PDB entry 8EZA | electron microscopy, 4.39 A resolution (low resolution: residue-level contacts below are approximate; hydrogen-bond / salt-bridge calls are withheld) | chains J and L of the 22 polymer chains in the assembly

Chain J:
Protein: X-ray repair cross-complementing protein 6
Source organism: Homo sapiens
UniProtKB: P12956 (XRCC6_HUMAN); numbering as in UniProt (aligned over 1-609)
Chain sequence (609 residues; each row starts with the number of its first residue):
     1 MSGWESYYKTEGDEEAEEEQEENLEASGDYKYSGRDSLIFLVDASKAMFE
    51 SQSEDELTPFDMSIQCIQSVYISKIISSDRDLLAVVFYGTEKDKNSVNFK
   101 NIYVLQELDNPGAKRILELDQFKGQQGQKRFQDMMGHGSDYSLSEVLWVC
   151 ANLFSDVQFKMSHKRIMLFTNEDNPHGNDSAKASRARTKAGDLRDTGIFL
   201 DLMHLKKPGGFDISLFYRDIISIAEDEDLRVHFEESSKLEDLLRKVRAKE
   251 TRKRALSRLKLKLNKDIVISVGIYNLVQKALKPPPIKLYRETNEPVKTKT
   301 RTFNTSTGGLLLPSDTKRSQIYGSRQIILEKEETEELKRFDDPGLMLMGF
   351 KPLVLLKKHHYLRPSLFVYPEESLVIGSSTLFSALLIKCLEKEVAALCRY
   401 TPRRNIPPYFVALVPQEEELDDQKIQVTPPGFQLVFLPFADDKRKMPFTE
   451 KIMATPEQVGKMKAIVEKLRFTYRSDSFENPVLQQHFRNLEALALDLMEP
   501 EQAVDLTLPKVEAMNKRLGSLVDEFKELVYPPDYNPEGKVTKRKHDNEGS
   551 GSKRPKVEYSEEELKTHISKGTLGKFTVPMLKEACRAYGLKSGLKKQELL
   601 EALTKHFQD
Unresolved in the structure: 1-29, 223-230, 535-609
Curated features (UniProtKB/Swiss-Prot):
  - region: V578 to E583 (Interaction with BAX)
  - active site: K31 (Schiff-base intermediate with DNA)
  - modified residue: S2 (N-acetylserine), S6 (Phosphoserine), S27 (Phosphoserine), K31 (N6-acetyllysine), S51 (Phosphoserine), S306 (Phosphoserine), K317 (N6-acetyllysine), K331 (N6-acetyllysine), K338 (N6-acetyllysine), T455 (Phosphothreonine), K461 (N6-acetyllysine), S477 (Phosphoserine), S520 (Phosphoserine), K539 (N6-acetyllysine), K542 (N6-acetyllysine), K544 (N6-acetyllysine), S550 (Phosphoserine), K553 (N6-acetyllysine), K556 (N6-acetyllysine), S560 (Phosphoserine) and 1 more in UniProt
  - cross-link (Glycyl lysine isopeptide (Lys-Gly)): K287 (interchain with G-Cter in SUMO2), K317 (interchain with G-Cter in SUMO2), K556 (interchain with G-Cter in SUMO2)

Chain L:
Protein: DNA-dependent protein kinase catalytic subunit
Source organism: Homo sapiens
UniProtKB: P78527 (PRKDC_HUMAN); residues 1-4128 here = UniProt positions 1-4128
Chain sequence (4128 residues; numbered 1 to 4128; the number before each row is that of its first residue):
     1 MAGSGAGVRCSLLRLQETLSAADRCGAALAGHQLIRGLGQECVLSSSPAV
    51 LALQTSLVFSRDFGLLVFVRKSLNSIEFRECREEILKFLCIFLEKMGQKI
   101 APYSVEIKNTCTSVYTKDRAAKCKIPALDLLIKLLQTFRSSRLMDEFKIG
   151 ELFSKFYGELALKKKIPDTVLEKVYELLGLLGEVHPSEMINNAENLFRAF
   201 LGELKTQMTSAVREPKLPVLAGCLKGLSSLLCNFTKSMEEDPQTSREIFN
   251 FVLKAIRPQIDLKRYAVPSAGLRLFALHASQFSTCLLDNYVSLFEVLLKW
   301 CAHTNVELKKAALSALESFLKQVSNMVAKNAEMHKNKLQYFMEQFYGIIR
   351 NVDSNNKELSIAIRGYGLFAGPCKVINAKDVDFMYVELIQRCKQMFLTQT
   401 DTGDDRVYQMPSFLQSVASVLLYLDTVPEVYTPVLEHLVVMQIDSFPQYS
   451 PKMQLVCCRAIVKVFLALAAKGPVLRNCISTVVHQGLIRICSKPVVLPKG
   501 PESESEDHRASGEVRTGKWKVPTYKDYVDLFRHLLSSDQMMDSILADEAF
   551 FSVNSSSESLNHLLYDEFVKSVLKIVEKLDLTLEIQTVGEQENGDEAPGV
   601 WMIPTSDPAANLHPAKPKDFSAFINLVEFCREILPEKQAEFFEPWVYSFS
   651 YELILQSTRLPLISGFYKLLSITVRNAKKIKYFEGVSPKSLKHSPEDPEK
   701 YSCFALFVKFGKEVAVKMKQYKDELLASCLTFLLSLPHNIIELDVRAYVP
   751 ALQMAFKLGLSYTPLAEVGLNALEEWSIYIDRHVMQPYYKDILPCLDGYL
   801 KTSALSDETKNNWEVSALSRAAQKGFNKVVLKHLKKTKNLSSNEAISLEE
   851 IRIRVVQMLGSLGGQINKNLLTVTSSDEMMKSYVAWDREKRLSFAVPFRE
   901 MKPVIFLDVFLPRVTELALTASDRQTKVAACELLHSMVMFMLGKATQMPE
   951 GGQGAPPMYQLYKRTFPVLLRLACDVDQVTRQLYEPLVMQLIHWFTNNKK
  1001 FESQDTVALLEAILDGIVDPVDSTLRDFCGRCIREFLKWSIKQITPQQQE
  1051 KSPVNTKSLFKRLYSLALHPNAFKRLGASLAFNNIYREFREEESLVEQFV
  1101 FEALVIYMESLALAHADEKSLGTIQQCCDAIDHLCRIIEKKHVSLNKAKK
  1151 RRLPRGFPPSASLCLLDLVKWLLAHCGRPQTECRHKSIELFYKFVPLLPG
  1201 NRSPNLWLKDVLKEEGVSFLINTFEGGGCGQPSGILAQPTLLYLRGPFSL
  1251 QATLCWLDLLLAALECYNTFIGERTVGALQVLGTEAQSSLLKAVAFFLES
  1301 IAMHDIIAAEKCFGTGAAGNRTSPQEGERYNYSKCTVVVRIMEFTTTLLN
  1351 TSPEGWKLLKKDLCNTHLMRVLVQTLCEPASIGFNIGDVQVMAHLPDVCV
  1401 NLMKALKMSPYKDILETHLREKITAQSIEELCAVNLYGPDAQVDRSRLAA
  1451 VVSACKQLHRAGLLHNILPSQSTDLHHSVGTELLSLVYKGIAPGDERQCL
  1501 PSLDLSCKQLASGLLELAFAFGGLCERLVSLLLNPAVLSTASLGSSQGSV
  1551 IHFSHGEYFYSLFSETINTELLKNLDLAVLELMQSSVDNTKMVSAVLNGM
  1601 LDQSFRERANQKHQGLKLATTILQHWKKCDSWWAKDSPLETKMAVLALLA
  1651 KILQIDSSVSFNTSHGSFPEVFTTYISLLADTKLDLHLKGQAVTLLPFFT
  1701 SLTGGSLEELRRVLEQLIVAHFPMQSREFPPGTPRFNNYVDCMKKFLDAL
  1751 ELSQSPMLLELMTEVLCREQQHVMEELFQSSFRRIARRGSCVTQVGLLES
  1801 VYEMFRKDDPRLSFTRQSFVDRSLLTLLWHCSLDALREFFSTIVVDAIDV
  1851 LKSRFTKLNESTFDTQITKKMGYYKILDVMYSRLPKDDVHAKESKINQVF
  1901 HGSCITEGNELTKTLIKLCYDAFTENMAGENQLLERRRLYHCAAYNCAIS
  1951 VICCVFNELKFYQGFLFSEKPEKNLLIFENLIDLKRRYNFPVEVEVPMER
  2001 KKKYIEIRKEAREAANGDSDGPSYMSSLSYLADSTLSEEMSQFDFSTGVQ
  2051 SYSYSSQDPRPATGRFRRREQRDPTVHDDVLELEMDELNRHECMAPLTAL
  2101 VKHMHRSLGPPQGEEDSVPRDLPSWMKFLHGKLGNPIVPLNIRLFLAKLV
  2151 INTEEVFRPYAKHWLSPLLQLAASENNGGEGIHYMVVEIVATILSWTGLA
  2201 TPTGVPKDEVLANRLLNFLMKHVFHPKRAVFRHNLEIIKTLVECWKDCLS
  2251 IPYRLIFEKFSGKDPNSKDNSVGIQLLGIVMANDLPPYDPQCGIQSSEYF
  2301 QALVNNMSFVRYKEVYAAAAEVLGLILRYVMERKNILEESLCELVAKQLK
  2351 QHQNTMEDKFIVCLNKVTKSFPPLADRFMNAVFFLLPKFHGVLKTLCLEV
  2401 VLCRVEGMTELYFQLKSKDFVQVMRHRDDERQKVCLDIIYKMMPKLKPVE
  2451 LRELLNPVVEFVSHPSTTCREQMYNILMWIHDNYRDPESETDNDSQEIFK
  2501 LAKDVLIQGLIDENPGLQLIIRNFWSHETRLPSNTLDRLLALNSLYSPKI
  2551 EVHFLSLATNFLLEMTSMSPDYPNPMFEHPLSECEFQEYTIDSDWRFRST
  2601 VLTPMFVETQASQGTLQTRTQEGSLSARWPVAGQIRATQQQHDFTLTQTA
  2651 DGRSSFDWLTGSSTDPLVDHTSPSSDSLLFAHKRSERLQRAPLKSVGPDF
  2701 GKKRLGLPGDEVDNKVKGAAGRTDLLRLRRRFMRDQEKLSLMYARKGVAE
  2751 QKREKEIKSELKMKQDAQVVLYRSYRHGDLPDIQIKHSSLITPLQAVAQR
  2801 DPIIAKQLFSSLFSGILKEMDKFKTLSEKNNITQKLLQDFNRFLNTTFSF
  2851 FPPFVSCIQDISCQHAALLSLDPAAVSAGCLASLQQPVGIRLLEEALLRL
  2901 LPAELPAKRVRGKARLPPDVLRWVELAKLYRSIGEYDVLRGIFTSEIGTK
  2951 QITQSALLAEARSDYSEAAKQYDEALNKQDWVDGEPTEAEKDFWELASLD
  3001 CYNHLAEWKSLEYCSTASIDSENPPDLNKIWSEPFYQETYLPYMIRSKLK
  3051 LLLQGEADQSLLTFIDKAMHGELQKAILELHYSQELSLLYLLQDDVDRAK
  3101 YYIQNGIQSFMQNYSSIDVLLHQSRLTKLQSVQALTEIQEFISFISKQGN
  3151 LSSQVPLKRLLNTWTNRYPDAKMDPMNIWDDIITNRCFFLSKIEEKLTPL
  3201 PEDNSMNVDQDGDPSDRMEVQEQEEDISSLIRSCKFSMKMKMIDSARKQN
  3251 NFSLAMKLLKELHKESKTRDDWLVSWVQSYCRLSHCRSRSQGCSEQVLTV
  3301 LKTVSLLDENNVSSYLSKNILAFRDQNILLGTTYRIIANALSSEPACLAE
  3351 IEEDKARRILELSGSSSEDSEKVIAGLYQRAFQHLSEAVQAAEEEAQPPS
  3401 WSCGPAAGVIDAYMTLADFCDQQLRKEEENASVIDSAELQAYPALVVEKM
  3451 LKALKLNSNEARLKFPRLLQIIERYPEETLSLMTKEISSVPCWQFISWIS
  3501 HMVALLDKDQAVAVQHSVEEITDNYPQAIVYPFIISSESYSFKDTSTGHK
  3551 NKEFVARIKSKLDQGGVIQDFINALDQLSNPELLFKDWSNDVRAELAKTP
  3601 VNKKNIEKMYERMYAALGDPKAPGLGAFRRKFIQTFGKEFDKHFGKGGSK
  3651 LLRMKLSDFNDITNMLLLKMNKDSKPPGNLKECSPWMSDFKVEFLRNELE
  3701 IPGQYDGRGKPLPEYHVRIAGFDERVTVMASLRRPKRIIIRGHDEREHPF
  3751 LVKGGEDLRQDQRVEQLFQVMNGILAQDSACSQRALQLRTYSVVPMTSRL
  3801 GLIEWLENTVTLKDLLLNTMSQEEKAAYLSDPRAPPCEYKDWLTKMSGKH
  3851 DVGAYMLMYKGANRTETVTSFRKRESKVPADLLKRAFVRMSTSPEAFLAL
  3901 RSHFASSHALICISHWILGIGDRHLNNFMVAMETGGVIGIDFGHAFGSAT
  3951 QFLPVPELMPFRLTRQFINLMLPMKETGLMYSIMVHALRAFRSDPGLLTN
  4001 TMDVFVKEPSFDWKNFEQKMLKKGGSWIQEINVAEKNWYPRQKICYAKRK
  4051 LAGANPAVITCDELLLGHEKAPAFRDYVAVARGSKDHNIRAQEPESGLSE
  4101 ETQVKCLMDQATDPNILGRTWEGWEPWM
Unresolved in the structure: 1-5, 498-521, 544-556, 586-608, 687-697, 806-813, 839-843, 1244-1248, 1312-1322, 1541-1548, 1993-2084, 2109-2118, 2606-2720, 2903-2914, 3200-3226, 3396-3405, 4008-4036
Small-molecule neighbours: ATP (adenosine-5'-triphosphate): M3729, S3731, L3732, R3733, P3735, L3751, K3753, E3756, E3804, W3805, L3806, N3926, N3927, M3929, I3940, D3941
Curated features (UniProtKB/Swiss-Prot):
  - region: L1503 to L1538 (Interaction with C1D), E2737 to Q2765 (May split the end of the DNA molecule, with the two strands separating around the region), V3728 to R3734 (G-loop), G3919 to N3927 (Catalytic loop), G3939 to T3964 (Activation loop)
  - site: D2020, G2021 (Cleavage)
  - modified residue: K117 (N6-acetyllysine), S511 (Phosphoserine), S687 (Phosphoserine), K828 (N6-acetyllysine), S841 (Phosphoserine), S893 (Phosphoserine), S1065 (Phosphoserine), K1209 (N6-acetyllysine), K1970 (N6-acetyllysine), S2056 (Phosphoserine), K2259 (N6-acetyllysine), T2535 (Phosphothreonine), T2609 (Phosphothreonine), S2612 (Phosphoserine), T2638 (Phosphothreonine), T2647 (Phosphothreonine), S2789 (Phosphoserine), S3205 (Phosphoserine), K3241 (N6-acetyllysine), K3260 (N6-acetyllysine) and 6 more in UniProt
Reported in the primary citation:
  - post-translational modification sites: S2023, S2029, S2041, S2053, S2056 (citing earlier work)

Interface between chain J and chain L:
Contacting residue pairs - 37 pairs, chain J then chain L:
  K31(J) - T2355(L)
  V97(J) - F2413(L)
  V97(J) - K2416(L)
  V97(J) - S2417(L)
  F99(J) - K2416(L)
  W148(J) - Q2414(L)
  N152(J) - S2417(L)
  N152(J) - K2418(L)
  F154(J) - K2388(L)
  S155(J) - F2384(L)
  S155(J) - P2387(L)
  S155(J) - K2388(L)
  S155(J) - K2418(L)
  V157(J) - K2388(L)
  Q158(J) - P2387(L)
  Q158(J) - H2390(L)
  M161(J) - K2388(L)
  D192(J) - N2380(L)
  T196(J) - F2384(L)
  I198(J) - F2384(L)
  T300(J) - L162(L)
  R301(J) - G158(L)
  R301(J) - A161(L)
  R301(J) - L162(L)
  L312(J) - L160(L)
  L312(J) - A161(L)
  L312(J) - A199(L)
  S314(J) - G202(L)
  D315(J) - R198(L)
  E332(J) - T209(L)
  E332(J) - S210(L)
  E335(J) - V212(L)
  E335(J) - R213(L)
  E336(J) - A211(L)
  E336(J) - V212(L)
  R404(J) - R213(L)
  N405(J) - V212(L)
Also at the interface, not in a pair above, chain J (32 interface residues in all): S96, A151, D156, F159, K189, D195, K299, L310, P313
Also at the interface, not in a pair above, chain L (28 interface residues in all): Y157, E159, K205, T206, Q2353

Summary:
32 residues of chain J and 28 residues of chain L are in contact. Bound to chain L: ATP. UniProt lists
active-site residue K31(J) on chain J. The paper reports modification sites S2023(L), S2029(L) and S2041(L)
among others.
Chain J is X-ray repair cross-complementing protein 6 and chain L is DNA-dependent protein kinase catalytic
subunit, both from Homo sapiens; the structure, NHEJ Long-range complex with PAXX, was determined by electron
microscopy together with 8EZ9 and 8EZB from the same study.
